1QX1 - chain A; structure by X-ray diffraction, 1.30 A resolution.

Chain A:
Protein: Alpha-mannosidase II
From: Drosophila melanogaster
Notes: EC 3.2.1.114; fragment: Family 38 catalytic domain (residues 94-1108)
UniProtKB: Q24451 (MAN2_DROME); residues 13-1045 here correspond to UniProt positions 76-1108 (UniProt number = residue number + 63)
Chain sequence (1045 residues; each row starts with the number of its first residue):
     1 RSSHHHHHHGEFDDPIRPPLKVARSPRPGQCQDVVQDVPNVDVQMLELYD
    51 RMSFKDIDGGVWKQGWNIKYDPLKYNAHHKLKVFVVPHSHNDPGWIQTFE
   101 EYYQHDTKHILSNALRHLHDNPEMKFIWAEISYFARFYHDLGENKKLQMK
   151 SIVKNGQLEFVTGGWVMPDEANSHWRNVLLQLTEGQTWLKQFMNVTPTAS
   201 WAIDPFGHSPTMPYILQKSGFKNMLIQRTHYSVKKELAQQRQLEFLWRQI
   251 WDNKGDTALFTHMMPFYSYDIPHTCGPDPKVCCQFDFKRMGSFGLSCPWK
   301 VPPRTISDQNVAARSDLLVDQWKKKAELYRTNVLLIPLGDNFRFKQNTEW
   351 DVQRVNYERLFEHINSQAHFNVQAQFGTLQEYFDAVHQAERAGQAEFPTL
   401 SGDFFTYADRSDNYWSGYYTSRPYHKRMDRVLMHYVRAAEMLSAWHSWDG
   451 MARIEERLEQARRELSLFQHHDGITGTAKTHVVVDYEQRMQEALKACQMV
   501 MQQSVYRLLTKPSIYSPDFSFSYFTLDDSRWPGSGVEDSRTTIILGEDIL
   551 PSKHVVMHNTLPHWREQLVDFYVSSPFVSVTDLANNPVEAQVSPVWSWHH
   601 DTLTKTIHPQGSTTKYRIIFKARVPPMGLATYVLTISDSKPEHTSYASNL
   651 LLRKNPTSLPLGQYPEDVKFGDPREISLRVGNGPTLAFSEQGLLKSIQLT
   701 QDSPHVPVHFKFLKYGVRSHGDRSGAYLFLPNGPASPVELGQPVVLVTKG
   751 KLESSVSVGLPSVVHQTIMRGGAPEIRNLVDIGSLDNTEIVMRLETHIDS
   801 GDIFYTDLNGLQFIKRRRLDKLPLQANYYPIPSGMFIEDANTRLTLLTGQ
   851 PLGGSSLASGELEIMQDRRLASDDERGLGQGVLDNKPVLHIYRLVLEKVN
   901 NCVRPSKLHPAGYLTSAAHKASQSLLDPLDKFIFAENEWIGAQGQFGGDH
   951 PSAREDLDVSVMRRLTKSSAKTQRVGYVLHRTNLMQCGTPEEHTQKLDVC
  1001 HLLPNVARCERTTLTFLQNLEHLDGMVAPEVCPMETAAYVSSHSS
Unresolved in the structure: 1-30, 1045
Disulfides: Cys31-Cys1032, Cys275-Cys282, Cys283-Cys297, Cys902-Cys987, Cys1000-Cys1009
Covalently attached groups: N-acetylglucosamine (NAG) linked to Asn194; 2-deoxy-2-fluoro-mannosyl fluoride (FMF) linked to Asp204
Sequence notes: cloning artifact (1-3, 10-12); expression tag (4-9); engineered mutation Asn341 (Asp404 in Q24451)
Metal / ion sites: Zn2+: His90, Asp92, Asp204, His471 (together with 2-deoxy-2-fluoro-mannosyl fluoride)
Residues lining bound ligands: 2-deoxy-2-fluoro-mannosyl fluoride (FMF; 2-deoxy-2-fluoro-beta-D-mannopyranosyl fluoride): His90, Asp92, Trp95, Phe206, Arg228, Tyr269, Asn341, Trp415, His471, Asp472, Thr477, Tyr727, Arg876

In short:
Covalently linked N-acetylglucosamine: at Asn194. 2-deoxy-2-fluoro-mannosyl fluoride is covalently linked to
Asp204. His90, Asp92, Asp204 and His471 form the Zn2+ site.
Chain A is Alpha-mannosidase II (Drosophila melanogaster); the structure, Golgi alpha-mannosidase II D341N
mutant complex with 2-F-mannosyl-F, was determined by X-ray diffraction together with 1QWN from the same
study.
